4ND4 - chains A and B; structure by X-ray diffraction, 2.20 A resolution.

[Chain A (and B)]
Protein: Lactate dehydrogenase, adjacent gene encodes predicted malate dehydrogenase
Organism: Cryptosporidium parvum
Notes: EC 1.1.1.27; chain B of this document is another copy of the same molecule, construct and numbering; everything in this record applies to it too
UniProt: Q5CYZ2 (Q5CYZ2_CRYPI); the construct has insertions or renumbered stretches relative to UniProt, so the offset changes along the chain: 17-20 = UniProt 17-20; 22-46 = UniProt 21-45; 48-72 = UniProt 46-70; 74-81 = UniProt 73-80; 8 more segments
Amino-acid sequence (321 residues; numbered 17 to 337 plus 13 insertion-coded residues; 13 numbers in that range are skipped by the numbering (no residue carries them; nothing is unmodelled there); the number before each row is that of its first residue; a row labelled like 73A-73B holds insertion residues (73A, then the next letters in order)):
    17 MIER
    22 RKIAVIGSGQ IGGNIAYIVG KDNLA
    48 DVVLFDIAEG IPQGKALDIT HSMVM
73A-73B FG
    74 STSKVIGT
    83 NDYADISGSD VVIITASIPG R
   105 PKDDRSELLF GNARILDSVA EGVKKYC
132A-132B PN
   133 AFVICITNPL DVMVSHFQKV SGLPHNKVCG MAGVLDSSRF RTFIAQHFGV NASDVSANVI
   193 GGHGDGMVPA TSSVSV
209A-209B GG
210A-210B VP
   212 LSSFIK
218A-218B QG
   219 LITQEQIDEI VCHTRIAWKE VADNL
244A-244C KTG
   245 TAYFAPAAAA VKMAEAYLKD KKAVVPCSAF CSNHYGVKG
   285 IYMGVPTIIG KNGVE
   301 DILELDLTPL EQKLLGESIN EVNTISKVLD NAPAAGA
Not modelled in the structure: 334-337
Covalently attached groups: covalent link Arg-20/Arg-22; covalent link Ala-46/Asp-48, Glu-299/Asp-301; covalent link Thr-81/Asn-83; covalent link Arg-103/Pro-105; covalent link Pro-210B/Leu-212; covalent link Gly-283/Ile-285
Residues lining bound ligands:
  - NAD (nicotinamide-adenine-dinucleotide): Ile-27, Gly-28, Ser-29, Gly-30, Gln-31, Ile-32, Gly-33, Phe-52, Asp-53, Ile-54, Ala-55, Thr-97, Ala-98, Ser-99, Leu-112, Asn-116, Ile-119, Ile-138, Thr-139, Asn-140, Leu-142, Met-163, Ala-164, Leu-167, His-195, Thr-245, Ala-246, Pro-250
  - pyruvic acid (PYR): Arg-109, Asn-140, Leu-167, Arg-171, His-195, Trp-236, Thr-245, Ala-246
What the authors report for this chain:
  - binding site for NAD: Ile-27, Gln-31, Ile-32, Phe-52, Asp-53, Ile-54, Tyr-85, Ala-98, Ser-99, Ile-119, Ile-138, Asn-140, Pro-250
  - binding site for pyruvic acid: Arg-109, Arg-171, His-195
  - catalytic residues: Arg-171, His-195
  - conformationally variable residues (helix shift, loop rearrangement, order/disorder transition): Ser-99 to Glu-111, Ile-138 to Met-145, Gly-194 to Gly-198, Ile-234 to Thr-245

[Chain A / chain B interface]
Contacting residue pairs - 95 pairs, chain A then chain B:
  Gly-34(A) / Phe-248(B)
  Asn-35(A) / Asn-35(B)
  Asn-35(A) / Phe-248(B)
  Tyr-38(A) / Ile-39(B)  hydrophobic
  Tyr-38(A) / Phe-248(B)  hydrogen bond (side chain-backbone)
  Tyr-38(A) / Ala-251(B)
  Tyr-38(A) / Ala-252(B)
  Ile-39(A) / Tyr-38(B)  hydrophobic
  Ile-39(A) / Lys-42(B)
  Lys-42(A) / Ile-39(B)
  Lys-42(A) / Lys-42(B)
  Lys-42(A) / Asp-43(B)  salt bridge
  Asp-43(A) / Lys-42(B)  salt bridge
  Glu-56(A) / Lys-244A(B)  salt bridge
  Gly-57(A) / Asn-242(B)
  Gly-57(A) / Lys-244A(B)
  Ile-58(A) / Asn-242(B)  hydrogen bond (backbone-backbone)
  Gly-61(A) / Val-239(B)
  Gly-61(A) / Asn-242(B)
  Gly-61(A) / Leu-243(B)
  Lys-62(A) / Leu-243(B)
  Lys-62(A) / Tyr-247(B)
  Leu-64(A) / Glu-238(B)
  Asp-65(A) / Ala-246(B)
  Asp-65(A) / Tyr-247(B)  hydrogen bond (side chain-backbone)
  Asp-65(A) / Phe-248(B)  hydrogen bond (side chain-backbone)
  Asp-65(A) / Ala-249(B)  hydrogen bond (side chain-backbone)
  Asp-65(A) / Pro-250(B)
  Ile-66(A) / Phe-248(B)  hydrophobic
  Thr-67(A) / Thr-174(B)
  Thr-67(A) / Gln-178(B)
  His-68(A) / Ser-170(B)
  His-68(A) / Arg-171(B)  hydrogen bond
  His-68(A) / Phe-175(B)
  His-68(A) / Val-239(B)
  His-68(A) / Ala-249(B)
  Ser-69(A) / Ala-249(B)
  Val-71(A) / Ser-170(B)
  Val-71(A) / Arg-173(B)
  Val-71(A) / Thr-174(B)
  Val-71(A) / Ala-184(B)
  Val-71(A) / Ser-185(B)
  Met-72(A) / Leu-167(B)  hydrophobic
  Met-72(A) / Ser-170(B)
  Met-72(A) / Ala-249(B)
  Met-72(A) / Ala-252(B)  hydrophobic
  Met-72(A) / Ala-253(B)
  Met-72(A) / Lys-256(B)
  Phe-73A(A) / Ala-252(B)  hydrophobic
  Gly-73B(A) / Ser-185(B)
  Thr-75(A) / Asn-183(B)
  Leu-167(A) / Met-72(B)  hydrophobic
  Ser-170(A) / His-68(B)
  Ser-170(A) / Val-71(B)
  Ser-170(A) / Met-72(B)
  Arg-171(A) / His-68(B)  hydrogen bond
  Arg-173(A) / Val-71(B)
  Thr-174(A) / Thr-67(B)
  Thr-174(A) / Val-71(B)
  Phe-175(A) / His-68(B)
  Gln-178(A) / Thr-67(B)
  Asn-183(A) / Thr-75(B)
  Ala-184(A) / Val-71(B)
  Ser-185(A) / Val-71(B)
  Ser-185(A) / Gly-73B(B)
  Glu-238(A) / Leu-64(B)
  Val-239(A) / Gly-61(B)
  Val-239(A) / His-68(B)
  Asn-242(A) / Gly-57(B)
  Asn-242(A) / Ile-58(B)
  Asn-242(A) / Gln-60(B)
  Asn-242(A) / Gly-61(B)
  Leu-243(A) / Ile-58(B)
  Leu-243(A) / Gly-61(B)
  Leu-243(A) / Lys-62(B)
  Lys-244A(A) / Glu-56(B)  salt bridge
  Ala-246(A) / Asp-65(B)
  Tyr-247(A) / Lys-62(B)
  Tyr-247(A) / Asp-65(B)  hydrogen bond (backbone-side chain)
  Phe-248(A) / Gly-34(B)
  Phe-248(A) / Asn-35(B)
  Phe-248(A) / Tyr-38(B)  hydrogen bond (backbone-side chain)
  Phe-248(A) / Asp-65(B)  hydrogen bond (backbone-side chain)
  Phe-248(A) / Ile-66(B)  hydrophobic
  Ala-249(A) / Asp-65(B)  hydrogen bond (backbone-side chain)
  Ala-249(A) / His-68(B)
  Ala-249(A) / Ser-69(B)
  Ala-249(A) / Met-72(B)
  Pro-250(A) / Asp-65(B)
  Ala-251(A) / Tyr-38(B)
  Ala-252(A) / Tyr-38(B)
  Ala-252(A) / Met-72(B)  hydrophobic
  Ala-252(A) / Phe-73A(B)  hydrophobic
  Ala-253(A) / Met-72(B)  hydrogen bond (backbone-side chain)
  Lys-256(A) / Met-72(B)
Other interface residues (no listed pair), chain A (48 interface residues in all): Gln-60, Val-166
Other interface residues (no listed pair), chain B (48 interface residues in all): Val-166

[In short]
Chain A and chain B each contribute 48 residues to their interface; the contacts include 12 hydrogen bonds and
4 salt bridges. Polar contacts include Lys-42(A)/Asp-43(B), Glu-56(A)/Lys-244A(B) and Tyr-38(A)/Phe-248(B).
Ligands of chain A: NAD and pyruvic acid. From the paper: catalytic residues Arg-171(A) and His-195(A); a
binding site for NAD at Ile-27(A), Gln-31(A) and Ile-32(A) among others.
Chain A and chain B are both Lactate dehydrogenase, adjacent gene encodes predicted malate dehydrogenase
(Cryptosporidium parvum); the structure, Crystal structure of the lactate dehydrogenase from cryptosporidium
parvum complexed with substrate (pyruvic acid) and cofactor ..., was determined by X-ray diffraction (same
publication as 4ND1, 4ND2, 4ND3 and 4ND5).
